PDB entry 9IV6 | electron microscopy, 2.71 A resolution | chains B and G of the 5 polymer chains in the assembly

[Chain B]
Name: Guanine nucleotide-binding protein G(I)/G(S)/G(T) subunit beta-1
Source organism: Homo sapiens
Reference sequence: P62873 (GBB1_HUMAN); residue numbers follow UniProt; this construct covers 2-340
Chain sequence (377 residues; row label = number of the first residue in the row; numbers below 1 keep their minus sign (Met-10 is residue -10)):
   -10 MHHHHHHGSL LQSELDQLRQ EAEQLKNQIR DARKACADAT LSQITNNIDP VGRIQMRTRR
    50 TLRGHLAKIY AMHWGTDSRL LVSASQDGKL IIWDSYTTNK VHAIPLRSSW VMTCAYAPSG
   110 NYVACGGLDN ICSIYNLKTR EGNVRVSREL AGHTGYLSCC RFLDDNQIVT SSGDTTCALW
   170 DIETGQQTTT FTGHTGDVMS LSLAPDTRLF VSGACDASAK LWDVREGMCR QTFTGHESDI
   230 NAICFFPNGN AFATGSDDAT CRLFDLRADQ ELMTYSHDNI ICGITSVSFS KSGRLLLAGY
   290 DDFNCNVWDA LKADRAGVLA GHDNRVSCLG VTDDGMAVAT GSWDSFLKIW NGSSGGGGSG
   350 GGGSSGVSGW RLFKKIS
Disordered / not traced: -10 to 6, 341-366
Differences from the reference sequence: initiating methionine (-10); expression tag (-9 to 1, 341-366)
Swiss-Prot annotation at these positions:
  - modified residue: Ser2 (N-acetylserine), His266 (Phosphohistidine)
  - natural variant: Leu30 (L30F: In MRD42; uncertain significance), Arg52 (R52G: In MRD42), Gly64 (G64V: In MRD42), Asp76 (D76E: In MRD42; D76G: In MRD42), Gly77 (G77S: In MRD42), Lys78 (K78R: In MRD42), Ile80 (I80N: In MRD42; I80T: In MRD42), His91 (H91R: In MRD42; uncertain significance), Ala92 (A92T: In MRD42), Pro94 (P94S: In MRD42), Leu95 (L95P: In MRD42), Arg96 (R96L: In MRD42), 5 further natural variant entries in UniProt

[Chain G]
Name: Guanine nucleotide-binding protein G(I)/G(S)/G(O) subunit gamma-2
Source organism: Homo sapiens
Reference sequence: P59768 (GBG2_HUMAN); residue numbers follow UniProt; this construct covers 5-63
Chain sequence (59 residues; each row starts with the number of its first residue):
     5 NTASIAQARK LVEQLKMEAN IDRIKVSKAA ADLMAYCEAH AKEDPLLTPV PASENPFRE
Disordered / not traced: 5-12, 63

[Chain B / chain G interface]
Residue-residue contacts - 50 pairs, chain B then chain G:
  Ala11(B) - Leu19(G)
  Lys15(B) - Leu19(G)
  Gln17(B) - Ala23(G)
  Cys25(B) - Arg27(G)
  Cys25(B) - Lys29(G)
  Cys25(B) - Val30(G)  hydrogen bond (backbone-backbone)
  Ala26(B) - Val30(G)  hydrophobic
  Ala28(B) - Val30(G)
  Leu30(B) - Ala34(G)  hydrophobic
  Ile33(B) - Ser31(G)
  Ile33(B) - Ala34(G)  hydrophobic
  Ile37(B) - Met38(G)  hydrophobic
  Val40(B) - Leu51(G)  hydrophobic
  Met45(B) - Leu50(G)  hydrophobic
  Arg48(B) - Phe61(G)
  Arg49(B) - Phe61(G)
  Ser84(B) - Phe61(G)
  Tyr85(B) - Pro60(G)
  Tyr85(B) - Phe61(G)  hydrophobic
  Gln220(B) - Ile25(G)
  Phe235(B) - Leu37(G)  hydrophobic
  Phe235(B) - Cys41(G)  hydrophobic
  Pro236(B) - Tyr40(G)
  Asp254(B) - Ala33(G)
  Arg256(B) - Asp26(G)
  Arg256(B) - Arg27(G)
  Arg256(B) - Ile28(G)
  Arg256(B) - Asp36(G)  salt bridge
  Ala257(B) - Arg27(G)
  Asp258(B) - Arg27(G)  salt bridge
  Leu261(B) - Val30(G)  hydrophobic
  Ser279(B) - Asp48(G)  hydrogen bond
  Lys280(B) - Glu47(G)
  Ser281(B) - Tyr40(G)
  Ser281(B) - Cys41(G)
  Ser281(B) - His44(G)
  Ser281(B) - Asp48(G)  hydrogen bond
  Gly282(B) - Cys41(G)
  Arg283(B) - Leu51(G)
  Leu284(B) - Leu51(G)  hydrophobic
  Gly324(B) - Pro49(G)
  Gly324(B) - Leu50(G)
  Met325(B) - Pro49(G)  hydrophobic
  Met325(B) - Leu50(G)
  Met325(B) - Val54(G)  hydrophobic
  Met325(B) - Asn59(G)
  Met325(B) - Pro60(G)
  Ala326(B) - Phe61(G)  hydrophobic
  Ile338(B) - Phe61(G)  hydrophobic
  Asn340(B) - Phe61(G)
Other interface residues (no listed pair), chain B (45 interface residues in all): Leu14, Ala21, Arg22, Asp27, Ile43, Asn237, Ala240, Leu252, Gln259, Leu300, Asp323
Other interface residues (no listed pair), chain G (28 interface residues in all): Glu58, Arg62

[Overview]
The interface between chain B and chain G involves 45 residues on one side and 28 on the other, with 3
hydrogen bonds and 2 salt bridges. Among the polar pairs are Arg256(B)-Asp36(G), Asp258(B)-Arg27(G) and
Ser279(B)-Asp48(G).
Chain B is Guanine nucleotide-binding protein G(I)/G(S)/G(T) subunit beta-1 and chain G is Guanine
nucleotide-binding protein G(I)/G(S)/G(O) subunit gamma-2, both from Homo sapiens; the structure, Cryo-EM
structure of hGPR4-Gs complex in pH7.0, was determined by electron microscopy.
